PDB entry 8AMZ | electron microscopy, 3.30 A resolution | chains J and K of the 17 polymer chains in the assembly

# Chain J
Protein: AAA domain-containing protein
From: Spinacia oleracea
UniProt: A0A0K9QG12 (A0A0K9QG12_SPIOL); numbering as in UniProt (aligned over 1-404)
Amino-acid sequence (404 residues; numbered 1 to 404; the number before each row is that of its first residue):
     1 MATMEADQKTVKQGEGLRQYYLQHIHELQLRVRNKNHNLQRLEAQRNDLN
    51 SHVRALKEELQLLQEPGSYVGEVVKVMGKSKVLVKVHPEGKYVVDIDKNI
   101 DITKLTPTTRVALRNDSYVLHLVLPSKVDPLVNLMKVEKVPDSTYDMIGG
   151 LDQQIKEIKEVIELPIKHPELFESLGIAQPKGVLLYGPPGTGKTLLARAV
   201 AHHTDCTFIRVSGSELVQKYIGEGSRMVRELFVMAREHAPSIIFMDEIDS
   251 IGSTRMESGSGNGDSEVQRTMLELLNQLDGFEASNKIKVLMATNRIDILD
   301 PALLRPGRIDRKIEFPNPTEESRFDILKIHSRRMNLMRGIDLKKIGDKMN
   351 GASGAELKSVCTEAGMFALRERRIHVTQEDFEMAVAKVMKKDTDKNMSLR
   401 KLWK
Unresolved in the structure: 1-15, 248-264, 395-404

# Chain K
Protein: AAA domain-containing protein
From: Spinacia oleracea
UniProt: A0A0K9QSR5 (A0A0K9QSR5_SPIOL); residue numbers follow UniProt; this construct covers 1-420
Amino-acid sequence (420 residues; each row starts with the number of its first residue):
     1 MAASAMVLDPKPVPPPPQPLEPPATVSFTASEDTSVVEEEDLYGRLKSLE
    51 RQIEFKGIQEEYVKDELKNLKREHLRAQEEVKRIQSVPLVIGQFMEMVDQ
   101 NNGIVGSTTGSNYYVRILSTINRELLKPSASVALHRHSNALVDVLPPEAD
   151 SSISLLSQSEKPDVSYNDIGGCDIQKQEIREAVELPLTHHDLYKQIGIDP
   201 PRGVLLYGPPGTGKTMLAKAVANHTTAAFIRVVGSEFVQKYLGEGPRMVR
   251 DVFRLAKENAPAIIFIDEVDAIATARFDAQTGADREVQRILMELLNQMDG
   301 FDQTVNVKVIMATNRADTLDPALLRPGRLDRKIEFPLPDRRQKRLVFQVC
   351 TAKMNLSDEVDLEDYVSRPDKISAAEITAICQEAGMHAVRKNRYVILPKD
   401 FEKGYRSNVKKPDTDFDFYK
Unresolved in the structure: 1-40

# Interface between chain J and chain K
Pairs across the interface - 14 pairs, chain J then chain K:
  Leu63(J) with Ser138(K)
  Gln64(J) with Ser138(K)
  Glu65(J) with Ser138(K)
  Gly67(J) with Tyr114(K); Ser138(K), hydrogen bond (backbone-backbone)
  Ser68(J) with Tyr113(K); Tyr114(K), hydrogen bond (backbone-backbone)
  Tyr69(J) with Asn112(K)
  Val70(J) with Asn112(K), hydrogen bond (backbone-backbone)
  His87(J) with Ser111(K); Asn112(K)
  Lys139(J) with Pro326(K)
  Glu215(J) with Phe277(K)
  Arg333(J) with Ile196(K)
Also at the interface, not in a pair above, chain J (20 interface residues in all): Val53, Leu56, Pro66, Pro88, Val137, Glu138, Glu223, Met334, Asn335
Also at the interface, not in a pair above, chain K (18 interface residues in all): His74, Glu80, Gly110, Val115, Gly197, Ala275, Arg276, Ala279, Ala322, Arg325

# Overview
20 residues of chain J face 18 of chain K across their interface; the contacts include 3 hydrogen bonds.
Main-chain hydrogen bonds include Gly67(J)-Ser138(K), Ser68(J)-Tyr114(K) and Val70(J)-Asn112(K).
Here chain J is AAA domain-containing protein and chain K is AAA domain-containing protein, both from Spinacia
oleracea. Entry 8AMZ (Spinach 19S proteasome) was determined by electron microscopy.
